6BNR - chains C and D of the 4 polymer chains in the assembly; structure by X-ray diffraction, 1.95 A resolution.

== Chain C ==
Name: Hemoglobin subunit alpha
Source organism: Homo sapiens
Reference sequence: P69905 (HBA_HUMAN); residues 1-141 here correspond to UniProt positions 2-142 (UniProt number = residue number + 1)
Sequence (141 residues; each row starts with the number of its first residue):
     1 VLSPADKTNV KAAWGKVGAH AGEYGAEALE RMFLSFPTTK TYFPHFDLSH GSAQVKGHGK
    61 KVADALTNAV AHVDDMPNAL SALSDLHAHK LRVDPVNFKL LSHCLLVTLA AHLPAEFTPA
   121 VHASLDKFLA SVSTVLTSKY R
Glycans and other covalent adducts: 2-[(4-methoxy-2-methylphenoxy)methyl]pyridine (E0J) linked to Val1
Bound ions: heme Fe near His87 (its only coordinating residue here)
Residues lining bound ligands:
  - carbon monoxide (CMO): Leu29, Phe43, His58, Val62, His87
  - E0J (2-[(4-methoxy-2-methylphenoxy)methyl]pyridine): Leu2, Met76, Pro77, Lys127, Ala130, Ser131, Thr134, Val135
  - heme (HEM): Met32, Thr39, Tyr42, Phe43, Phe46, His58, Lys61, Val62, Ala65, Leu66, Leu83, Leu86, His87, Leu91, Val93, Asn97, Phe98, Leu101, Leu105, Val132, Leu136
Swiss-Prot annotation at these positions:
  - binding site (O2): His58
  - binding site (heme b): His87
  - site: Thr8, Asn9 (Microbial infection: Cleavage), Lys11 (Not glycated), Ala13, Trp14 (Microbial infection: Cleavage), Tyr24, Gly25 (Microbial infection: Cleavage), Leu29, Glu30 (Microbial infection: Cleavage), His45, Phe46 (Microbial infection: Cleavage), Asp47, Leu48 (Microbial infection: Cleavage), Ser52, Ala53 (Microbial infection: Cleavage), Val55, Lys56 (Microbial infection: Cleavage), Lys56 (Not glycated), Gly59, Lys60 (Microbial infection: Cleavage), Lys60 (Not glycated), Lys90 (Not glycated), Leu91, Arg92 (Microbial infection: Cleavage), Lys99 (Not glycated), Leu106, Val107 (Microbial infection: Cleavage), Thr108, Leu109 (Microbial infection: Cleavage), Val121, His122 (Microbial infection: Cleavage), Ser133, Thr134 (Microbial infection: Cleavage)
  - modified residue: Ser3 (Phosphoserine), Lys7 (N6-succinyllysine), Thr8 (Phosphothreonine), Lys11 (N6-succinyllysine), Lys16 (N6-acetyllysine), Tyr24 (Phosphotyrosine), Ser35 (Phosphoserine), Lys40 (N6-succinyllysine), Ser49 (Phosphoserine), Ser102 (Phosphoserine), Thr108 (Phosphothreonine), Ser124 (Phosphoserine), Ser131 (Phosphoserine), Thr134 (Phosphothreonine), Thr137 (Phosphothreonine), Ser138 (Phosphoserine)
  - glycosylation (N-linked (Glc) (glycation) lysine): Lys7, Lys16, Lys40, Lys61
From the paper describing this entry:
  - binding site for E0J: Val1, Pro77, Thr134

== Chain D ==
Name: Hemoglobin subunit beta
Source organism: Homo sapiens
Reference sequence: P68871 (HBB_HUMAN); residues 1-146 here correspond to UniProt positions 2-147 (UniProt number = residue number + 1)
Sequence (146 residues; numbered 1 to 146; the number before each row is that of its first residue):
     1 VHLTPEEKSA VTALWGKVNV DEVGGEALGR LLVVYPWTQR FFESFGDLST PDAVMGNPKV
    61 KAHGKKVLGA FSDGLAHLDN LKGTFATLSE LHCDKLHVDP ENFRLLGNVL VCVLAHHFGK
   121 EFTPPVQAAY QKVVAGVANA LAHKYH
Bound ions: heme Fe near His92 (its only coordinating residue here)
Residues lining bound ligands:
  - carbon monoxide (CMO): Leu28, Phe42, His63, Val67, His92
  - heme (HEM): Leu31, Thr38, Phe41, Phe42, Phe45, His63, Lys66, Val67, Ala70, Phe71, Phe85, Leu88, Leu91, His92, Leu96, Val98, Asn102, Phe103, Leu106, Val137, Leu141
Swiss-Prot annotation at these positions:
  - binding site ((2R)-2,3-bisphosphoglycerate): Val1, His2, Lys82, His143
  - binding site (heme b): His63, His92
  - site: Glu7, Lys8 (Microbial infection: Cleavage), Gly25, Glu26 (Microbial infection: Cleavage), Gly29, Arg30 (Microbial infection: Cleavage), Tyr35, Pro36 (Microbial infection: Cleavage), Trp37, Thr38 (Microbial infection: Cleavage), Phe45, Gly46 (Microbial infection: Cleavage), Asp52, Ala53 (Microbial infection: Cleavage), Gly56, Asn57 (Microbial infection: Cleavage), Lys59 (Not glycated), Phe71, Ser72 (Microbial infection: Cleavage), Gly74, Leu75 (Microbial infection: Cleavage), Lys82 (Not glycated), Thr84, Phe85 (Microbial infection: Cleavage), His92, Cys93 (Microbial infection: Cleavage), Lys95 (Not glycated), Arg104, Leu105 (Microbial infection: Cleavage), Leu110, Val111 (Microbial infection: Cleavage), Gly119, Lys120 (Microbial infection: Cleavage), Phe122, Thr123 (Microbial infection: Cleavage), Ala128, Ala129 (Microbial infection: Cleavage) and 2 more in UniProt
  - modified residue: Val1 (N-acetylvaline), Ser9 (Phosphoserine), Thr12 (Phosphothreonine), Ser44 (Phosphoserine), Thr50 (Phosphothreonine), Lys59 (N6-acetyllysine), Lys82 (N6-acetyllysine), Thr87 (Phosphothreonine), Cys93 (S-nitrosocysteine), Lys144 (N6-acetyllysine)
  - glycosylation: Val1 (N-linked (Glc) (glycation) valine), Lys8 (N-linked (Glc) (glycation) lysine), Lys17 (N-linked (Glc) (glycation) lysine), Lys66 (N-linked (Glc) (glycation) lysine), Lys120 (N-linked (Glc) (glycation) lysine), Lys144 (N-linked (Glc) (glycation) lysine)

== Interface between chain C and chain D ==
Contacting residue pairs (39; chain C residue first):
  Arg31(C) - Phe122(D)  hydrogen bond (side chain-backbone)
  Arg31(C) - Thr123(D)
  Arg31(C) - Pro124(D)
  Arg31(C) - Gln127(D)  hydrogen bond
  Leu34(C) - Pro124(D)
  Leu34(C) - Pro125(D)
  Leu34(C) - Ala128(D)
  Ser35(C) - Gln127(D)
  Ser35(C) - Ala128(D)  hydrogen bond (side chain-backbone)
  Ser35(C) - Gln131(D)
  Phe36(C) - Gln131(D)
  Lys99(C) - Arg104(D)
  His103(C) - Asn108(D)
  His103(C) - Val111(D)
  His103(C) - Cys112(D)
  His103(C) - Gln127(D)
  His103(C) - Gln131(D)  hydrogen bond
  Cys104(C) - Gln127(D)
  Val107(C) - Ala115(D)  hydrophobic
  Val107(C) - Phe122(D)  hydrophobic
  Val107(C) - Gln127(D)
  Ala110(C) - Cys112(D)
  Ala110(C) - Ala115(D)
  Ala110(C) - His116(D)
  Ala111(C) - Ala115(D)
  Ala111(C) - Gly119(D)
  Ala111(C) - Lys120(D)
  Pro114(C) - His116(D)  hydrogen bond (backbone-side chain)
  Phe117(C) - Arg30(D)  hydrogen bond (backbone-side chain)
  Phe117(C) - His116(D)
  Thr118(C) - Arg30(D)
  Pro119(C) - Arg30(D)
  Pro119(C) - Val33(D)
  Pro119(C) - Met55(D)  hydrophobic
  His122(C) - Arg30(D)  hydrogen bond
  His122(C) - Val34(D)
  Ala123(C) - Val34(D)  hydrophobic
  Asp126(C) - Val34(D)
  Asp126(C) - Tyr35(D)
Other interface residues (no listed pair), chain C (19 interface residues in all): Leu106, Ala120
Other interface residues (no listed pair), chain D (21 interface residues in all): Pro51

== Summary ==
19 residues of chain C and 21 residues of chain D are in contact; the contacts include 7 hydrogen bonds. Polar
contacts include Arg31(C)-Phe122(D), Arg31(C)-Gln127(D) and Ser35(C)-Ala128(D). Bound to chain C: carbon
monoxide and heme. Chain D binds carbon monoxide and heme. The paper reports a binding site for E0J at
Val1(C), Pro77(C) and Thr134(C).
Here chain C is Hemoglobin subunit alpha and chain D is Hemoglobin subunit beta, both from Homo sapiens. Entry
6BNR (Carbonmonoxy hemoglobin in complex with the antisickling agent
5-methoxy-2-(pyridin-2-ylmethoxy)benzaldehyde (INN310)) was determined by X-ray diffraction.
